4FNR - chains B and D of the 4 polymer chains in the assembly; structure by X-ray diffraction, 3.20 A resolution.

Chain B (and D):
Molecule: Alpha-galactosidase AgaA
Organism: Geobacillus stearothermophilus
Notes: EC 3.2.1.22; chain D of this document is another copy of the same molecule, construct and numbering; everything in this record applies to it too
UniProtKB: Q9ALJ4 (Q9ALJ4_GEOSE); residue numbers follow UniProt; this construct covers 1-729
Chain sequence (729 residues; numbered 1 to 729; the number before each row is that of its first residue):
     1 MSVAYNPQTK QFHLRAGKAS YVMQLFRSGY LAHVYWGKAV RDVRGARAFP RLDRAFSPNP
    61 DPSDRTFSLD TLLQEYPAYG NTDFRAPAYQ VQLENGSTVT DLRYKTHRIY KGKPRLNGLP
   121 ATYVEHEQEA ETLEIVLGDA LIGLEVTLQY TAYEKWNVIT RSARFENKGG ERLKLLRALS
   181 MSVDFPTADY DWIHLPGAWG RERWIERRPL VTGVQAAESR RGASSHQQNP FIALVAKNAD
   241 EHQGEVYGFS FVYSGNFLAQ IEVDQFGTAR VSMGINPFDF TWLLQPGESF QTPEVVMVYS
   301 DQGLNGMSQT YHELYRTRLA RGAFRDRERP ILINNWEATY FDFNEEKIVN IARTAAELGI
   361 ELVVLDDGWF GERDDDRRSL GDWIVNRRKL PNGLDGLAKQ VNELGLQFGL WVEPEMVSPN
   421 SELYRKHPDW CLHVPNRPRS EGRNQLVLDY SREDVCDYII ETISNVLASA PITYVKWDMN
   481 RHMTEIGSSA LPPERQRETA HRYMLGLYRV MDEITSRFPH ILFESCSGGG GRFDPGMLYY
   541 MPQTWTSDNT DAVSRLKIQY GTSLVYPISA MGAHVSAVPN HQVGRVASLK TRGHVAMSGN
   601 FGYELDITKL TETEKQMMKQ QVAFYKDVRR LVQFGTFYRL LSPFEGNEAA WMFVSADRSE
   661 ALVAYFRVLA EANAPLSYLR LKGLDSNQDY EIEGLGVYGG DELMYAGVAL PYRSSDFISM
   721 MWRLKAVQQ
Not modelled in the structure: 1-9, 728-729

How chain B and chain D interact:
Residue-residue contacts (39):
  Trp199(B) with Asn673(D), hydrogen bond (backbone-side chain)
  Gly200(B) with Glu671(D); Ala672(D)
  Arg201(B) with Ala672(D), hydrogen bond (side chain-backbone); Asn673(D), hydrogen bond (side chain-backbone)
  Trp204(B) with Glu671(D)
  Asn549(B) with Glu671(D), hydrogen bond; Ala672(D)
  Ser554(B) with Glu671(D), hydrogen bond
  Gln582(B) with Ala672(D)
  Val583(B) with Glu671(D); Ala672(D); Ser714(D); Ser715(D), hydrogen bond (backbone-backbone)
  Gly584(B) with Ser715(D), hydrogen bond (backbone-side chain)
  Arg585(B) with Leu669(D); Ala670(D), hydrogen bond (side chain-backbone); Asp716(D), salt bridge
  Val668(B) with Leu669(D), hydrophobic
  Ala670(B) with Val583(D); Arg585(D), hydrogen bond (backbone-side chain)
  Glu671(B) with Arg201(D); Trp204(D); Asn549(D), hydrogen bond; Ser554(D), hydrogen bond; Val583(D)
  Ala672(B) with Arg201(D), hydrogen bond (backbone-side chain); Asn549(D); Gln582(D); Val583(D)
  Asn673(B) with Ala198(D); Trp199(D); Arg201(D), hydrogen bond (backbone-side chain)
  Pro675(B) with Arg201(D)
  Ser714(B) with Val583(D)
  Ser715(B) with Val583(D), hydrogen bond (backbone-backbone)
  Asp716(B) with Arg585(D), salt bridge; Phe717(D)
  Phe717(B) with Asp716(D)
Also at the interface, not in a pair above, chain B (23 interface residues in all): Ala198, Leu669, Ala674
Also at the interface, not in a pair above, chain D (22 interface residues in all): Gly200, Gly584, Val668, Pro675

In short:
Chain B and chain D form an interface of 23 and 22 residues respectively, with 14 hydrogen bonds and 2 salt
bridges. Polar contacts include Arg585(B)-Asp716(D), Trp199(B)-Asn673(D) and Arg201(B)-Ala672(D).
Chain B and chain D are both Alpha-galactosidase AgaA (Geobacillus stearothermophilus); the structure, Crystal
structure of GH36 alpha-galactosidase AgaA from Geobacillus stearothermophilus, was determined by X-ray
diffraction (same publication as 4FNP, 4FNQ, 4FNS, 4FNT and 4FNU).
